5ZFY - chains A and E of the 3 polymer chains in the assembly; structure by X-ray diffraction, 2.30 A resolution.

Chain A:
Name: Double homeobox protein 4-like protein 4
Organism: Homo sapiens
Notes: fragment: double homeodomains
Reference sequence: P0CJ87 (DU4L4_HUMAN); numbering as in UniProt (aligned over 1-149)
Amino-acid sequence (149 residues; numbered 1 to 149; the number before each row is that of its first residue):
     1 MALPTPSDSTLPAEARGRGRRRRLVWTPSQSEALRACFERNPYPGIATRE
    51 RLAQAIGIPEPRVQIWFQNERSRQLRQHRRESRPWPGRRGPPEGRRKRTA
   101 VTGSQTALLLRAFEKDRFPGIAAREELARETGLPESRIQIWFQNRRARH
Disordered / not traced: 1-17, 83-91

Chain E:
Molecule: 19-nt DNA strand
Sequence (19 nucleotides; numbered 1 to 19; the number before each row is that of its first residue):
     1 GGTGTGAGTAGGTTAGTGG

How chain A and chain E interact:
Pairs across the interface (35):
  Arg20(A) - DT14(E)  hydrogen bond to the base
  Arg20(A) - DA15(E)  sugar contact
  Arg23(A) - DA15(E)  base contact
  Arg23(A) - DG16(E)  base contact
  Arg23(A) - DT17(E)  sugar contact
  Val25(A) - DT17(E)  phosphate contact
  Val25(A) - DG18(E)  phosphate contact
  Tyr43(A) - DT9(E)  phosphate contact
  Tyr43(A) - DA10(E)  hydrogen bond to the phosphate
  Arg49(A) - DG8(E)  salt bridge to the phosphate
  Gln64(A) - DG8(E)  hydrogen bond to the phosphate
  Gln68(A) - DT9(E)  base contact
  Arg71(A) - DT9(E)  salt bridge to the phosphate
  Arg71(A) - DA10(E)  salt bridge to the phosphate
  Ser72(A) - DG11(E)  base contact
  Leu75(A) - DA10(E)  phosphate contact
  Leu75(A) - DG11(E)  phosphate contact
  Arg79(A) - DG11(E)  salt bridge to the phosphate
  Arg95(A) - DG6(E)  base contact
  Arg95(A) - DA7(E)  base contact
  Arg95(A) - DG8(E)  sugar contact
  Arg96(A) - DA7(E)  phosphate contact
  Arg96(A) - DG8(E)  hydrogen bond to the phosphate
  Lys97(A) - DA7(E)  phosphate contact
  Arg98(A) - DT5(E)  hydrogen bond to the base
  Arg98(A) - DG6(E)  hydrogen bond to the sugar
  Thr99(A) - DG6(E)  hydrogen bond to the phosphate
  Thr99(A) - DA7(E)  hydrogen bond to the phosphate
  Arg137(A) - DA7(E)  salt bridge to the phosphate
  Trp141(A) - DG6(E)  phosphate contact
  Asn144(A) - DG6(E)  base contact
  Asn144(A) - DA7(E)  hydrogen bond to the base
  Arg148(A) - DT5(E)  base contact
  Arg148(A) - DG6(E)  hydrogen bond to the base
  Arg148(A) - DA7(E)  base contact
Also at the interface, not in a pair above, chain A (24 interface residues in all): Asn69, Val101, Ile140, His149
Also at the interface, not in a pair above, chain E (14 interface residues in all): DG4, DG12

In short:
24 residues of chain A and 14 residues of chain E are in contact, with 10 hydrogen bonds and 5 salt bridges.
Polar contacts include Arg20(A)-DT14(E), Arg98(A)-DT5(E) and Asn144(A)-DA7(E).
Here chain A is Double homeobox protein 4-like protein 4 (Homo sapiens) and chain E is a 19-nt DNA strand.
Entry 5ZFY (Crystal structure of human DUX4 homeodomains bound to A12C DNA mutant) was determined by X-ray
diffraction, deposited together with 5Z6Z, 5ZFW and 5ZFZ.
